3ZI5 - chains A and B of the 3 polymer chains in the assembly; structure by X-ray diffraction, 3.20 A resolution.

[Chain A]
Protein: Restriction endonuclease
Organism: Bacillus firmus
Notes: EC 3.1.21.4; fragment: dna binding domain bfii-c, residues 193-358
UniProtKB: Q9F4C9 (Q9F4C9_BACFI); residue numbers follow UniProt; this construct covers 193-358
Sequence (166 residues; each row starts with the number of its first residue):
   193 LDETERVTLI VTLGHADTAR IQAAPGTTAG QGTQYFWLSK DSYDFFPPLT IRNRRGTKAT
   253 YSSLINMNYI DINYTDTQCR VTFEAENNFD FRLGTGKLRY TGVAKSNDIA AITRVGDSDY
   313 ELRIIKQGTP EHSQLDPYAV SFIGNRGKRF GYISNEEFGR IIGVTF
Reported in the primary citation:
  - binding site for the 12-nt DNA strand: Arg212, Gln223, Thr225, Trp229, Asn280, Asp282, Ile335 to Arg341
  - mutagenesis - R212A, Y227A, N279A, N280A, D282A, R284A: abolished catalytic activity
  - mutagenesis - Q223A, T252A: unchanged catalytic activity
  - binding site for the 12-nt DNA strand (chain B): Thr225, Tyr227, Asn245 to Thr252, Arg272, Glu276, Asn279, Asn280, Arg284, Arg291
  - mutagenesis - T225A, Q226A, W229A, N245A, R247A, K250A, R272A, E276A, R291A: decreased catalytic activity
  - conformationally variable residues (helix shift, loop rearrangement, order/disorder transition): Ala208 to Ala215, Ala216 to Gln223, Thr225, Lys232 to Phe237, Asn245 to Thr252, Asn280
  - mutagenesis - K340A: decreased expression
  - mutagenesis - R212A, W229A, R247A, R272A, N279A, N280A, D282A, R284A: abolished binding to the 12-nt DNA strand (chain B)
  - mutagenesis - Q223A, N245A: unchanged binding to the 12-nt DNA strand (chain B)
  - mutagenesis - T225A, Q226A, Y227A, K250A, E276A, R291A: decreased binding to the 12-nt DNA strand (chain B)

[Chain B]
Molecule: 12-nt DNA strand
Sequence (12 nucleotides; numbered 1 to 12; the number before each row is that of its first residue):
     1 AGCACTGGGT CG

[How chain A and chain B interact]
Residue-residue contacts (27):
  Gly224(A) with DC3(B), base contact
  Thr225(A) with DC3(B), sugar contact; DA4(B), hydrogen bond to the base; DC5(B), base contact
  Tyr227(A) with DA4(B), base contact; DC5(B), hydrogen bond to the base
  Asn245(A) with DC5(B), phosphate contact
  Arg246(A) with DC5(B), hydrogen bond to the phosphate
  Arg247(A) with DA4(B), hydrogen bond to the base; DC5(B), hydrogen bond to the phosphate
  Gly248(A) with DC5(B), phosphate contact; DT6(B), phosphate contact
  Thr249(A) with DT6(B), phosphate contact
  Thr252(A) with DC5(B), phosphate contact
  Arg272(A) with DA4(B), salt bridge to the phosphate
  Glu276(A) with DT6(B), base contact
  Asn279(A) with DT6(B), base contact; DG7(B), hydrogen bond to the base
  Asn280(A) with DG7(B), hydrogen bond to the base; DG8(B), hydrogen bond to the base
  Arg284(A) with DC5(B), base contact; DT6(B), hydrogen bond to the base; DG7(B), hydrogen bond to the base
  Gly288(A) with DC3(B), phosphate contact
  Arg291(A) with DC3(B), salt bridge to the phosphate
  Asn337(A) with DT10(B), hydrogen bond to the base; DC11(B), hydrogen bond to the sugar
Also at the interface, not in a pair above, chain A (20 interface residues in all): Lys250, Asp282, Lys289
Also at the interface, not in a pair above, chain B (10 interface residues in all): DG2, DG9

[In short]
The interface between chain A and chain B involves 20 residues on one side and 10 on the other; the contacts
include 12 hydrogen bonds and 2 salt bridges. Polar pairs include Thr225(A)-DA4(B), Tyr227(A)-DC5(B) and
Arg247(A)-DA4(B). The paper reports a binding site for the 12-nt DNA strand (chain B) at Thr225(A), Tyr227(A)
and Asn245(A) among others; T225A, Q226A and W229A of chain A, among others, reduce catalytic activity; 18
substitutions were tested in all.
Here chain A is Restriction endonuclease (Bacillus firmus) and chain B is a 12-nt DNA strand. Entry 3ZI5
(Crystal STRUCTURE OF RESTRICTION ENDONUCLEASE BFII C-TERMINAL RECOGNITION DOMAIN IN COMPLEX WITH COGNATE DNA)
was determined by X-ray diffraction.
